Entry 1O7Y (X-ray diffraction, 3.00 A resolution); this record covers chains B and C of the 4 polymer chains in the assembly.

[Chain B (and C)]
Molecule: Small inducible cytokine B10
Notes: chain C of this document is another copy of the same molecule, construct and numbering; everything in this record applies to it too
Reference sequence: P02778 (SZ10_HUMAN); residues 1-77 here correspond to UniProt positions 22-98 (UniProt number = residue number + 21)
Sequence (77 residues; row label = number of the first residue in the row):
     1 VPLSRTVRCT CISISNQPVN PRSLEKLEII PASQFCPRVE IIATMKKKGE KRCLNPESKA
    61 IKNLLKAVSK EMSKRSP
Unresolved in the structure: 1-8, 72-77 (chain C: 1-6, 71-77)
Sequence notes: conflict Met72 (Arg93 in P02778)
Curated features (UniProtKB/Swiss-Prot):
  - modified residue: Arg5 (Citrulline)
Cystine bridges: Cys9-Cys36, Cys11-Cys53

[Interface between chain B and chain C]
Contacting residue pairs - 4 pairs, chain B then chain C:
  Glu25(B) with Lys48(C); Gly49(C)
  Lys46(B) with Lys46(C); Lys48(C)
Also at the interface, not in a pair above, chain B (5 interface residues in all): Lys47, Lys48, Gly49
Also at the interface, not in a pair above, chain C (5 interface residues in all): Glu25, Lys47

[Overview]
The chain B/chain C interface involves 5 residues from each chain.
Both chains are Small inducible cytokine B10. Entry 1O7Y (Crystal structure of IP-10 M-form) was determined by
X-ray diffraction (same publication as 1O7Z and 1O80).
